PDB entry 8RT4 | electron microscopy, 2.46 A resolution | chains A and B of the 42 polymer chains in the assembly

Chain A:
Name: TrwE protein
From: Escherichia coli
UniProtKB: O50337 (O50337_ECOLX); numbering as in UniProt (aligned over 1-395)
Sequence (395 residues; each row starts with the number of its first residue):
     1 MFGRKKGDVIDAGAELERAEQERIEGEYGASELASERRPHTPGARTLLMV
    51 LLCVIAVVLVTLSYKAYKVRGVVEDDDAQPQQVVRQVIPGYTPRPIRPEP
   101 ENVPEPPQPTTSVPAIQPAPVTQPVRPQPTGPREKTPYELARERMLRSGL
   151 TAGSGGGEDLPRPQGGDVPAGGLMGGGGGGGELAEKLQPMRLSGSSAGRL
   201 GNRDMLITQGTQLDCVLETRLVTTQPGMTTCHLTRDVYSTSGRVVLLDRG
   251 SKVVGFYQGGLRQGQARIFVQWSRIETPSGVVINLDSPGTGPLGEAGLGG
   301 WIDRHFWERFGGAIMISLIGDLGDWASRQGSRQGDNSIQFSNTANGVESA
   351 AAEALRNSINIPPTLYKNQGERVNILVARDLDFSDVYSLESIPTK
Not modelled in the structure: 1-176, 332-348
Disulfide bonds: Cys215-Cys231
Construct notes: conflict Asp335 (Asn in O50337)

Chain B:
Name: TrwF protein
From: Escherichia coli
UniProtKB: O50336 (O50336_ECOLX); numbering as in UniProt (aligned over 1-266)
Sequence (266 residues; numbered 1 to 266; the number before each row is that of its first residue):
     1 MKKLAIVALLASLHAVPALALDVPSSSRYDHRIRYVTYNPADVVQVDTVL
    51 GVATHIMLEEGEQYLTHAFGDSEAYAFARKGRHIFIKPQAELANTNLIVV
   101 TDRRSYKFRLQMRNDRNGAMYELAFRYPDTQARQTREANARAAVEAAFEQ
   151 RVGAYYNLKYMMSGDKDIAPVNAWDDGRFTYFKFSANADLPSIYFVDAEG
   201 NESLVPRTTVGSSNNIIAVHKVNPKWMIRLGNRALAIFNEAYDPNGVPND
   251 TGTASPAVRRVNKGGN
Not modelled in the structure: 1-135
Construct notes: conflict Asp71 (Ile in O50336), Ser72 (Pro in O50336), Glu73 (Lys in O50336), Ala74 (Pro in O50336), Tyr75 (Met in O50336), Ala76 (Pro in O50336), Phe77 (Leu in O50336), Ala78 (Pro in O50336), Arg79 (Gly in O50336), Lys80 (Arg in O50336), Gly81 (Ala in O50336), Arg82 (Gly in O50336), His83 (Ile in O50336), Ile84 (Phe in O50336), Phe85 (Leu in O50336), Ile86 (Ser in O50336), Lys87 (Ser in O50336), Pro88 (Arg in O50336), Gln89 (Thr in O50336)

Interface between chain A and chain B:
Pairs across the interface - 31 pairs, chain A then chain B:
  Val216(A) - Leu190(B)
  Val216(A) - Leu230(B)  hydrophobic
  Leu217(A) - Tyr194(B)  hydrogen bond (backbone-side chain)
  Glu218(A) - Tyr194(B)  hydrogen bond (backbone-side chain)
  Glu218(A) - Leu204(B)
  His232(A) - Arg207(B)
  Thr234(A) - Asp189(B)
  Thr234(A) - Leu190(B)  hydrogen bond (backbone-backbone)
  Arg235(A) - Asp189(B)  salt bridge
  Asp248(A) - Asn214(B)
  Arg249(A) - Ser185(B)  hydrogen bond (side chain-backbone)
  Arg249(A) - Ala186(B)
  Arg249(A) - Ala188(B)  hydrogen bond (side chain-backbone)
  Arg249(A) - Leu190(B)
  Arg249(A) - Thr209(B)
  Arg249(A) - Ser213(B)
  Arg249(A) - Asn214(B)  hydrogen bond (side chain-backbone)
  Arg249(A) - Asn215(B)
  Gly250(A) - Leu190(B)
  Gly250(A) - Arg207(B)
  Gly250(A) - Thr209(B)
  Pro278(A) - Asn214(B)
  Gln369(A) - Tyr194(B)
  Gln369(A) - Glu202(B)  hydrogen bond
  Gln369(A) - Arg229(B)
  Gly370(A) - Tyr194(B)  hydrogen bond (backbone-side chain)
  Gly370(A) - Leu230(B)
  Gly370(A) - Gly231(B)  hydrogen bond (backbone-backbone)
  Glu371(A) - Gly231(B)
  Arg372(A) - Asp189(B)  salt bridge
  Arg372(A) - Leu230(B)
Other interface residues (no listed pair), chain A (17 interface residues in all): Asp214, Thr219, Leu233
Other interface residues (no listed pair), chain B (20 interface residues in all): Phe184, Pro191, Ser192, Val205

In short:
Chain A and chain B form an interface of 17 and 20 residues respectively; the contacts include 9 hydrogen
bonds and 2 salt bridges. Among the polar pairs are Arg235(A)-Asp189(B), Arg372(A)-Asp189(B) and
Leu217(A)-Tyr194(B).
Chain A is TrwE protein and chain B is TrwF protein, both from Escherichia coli; the structure, O-layer
structure (TrwH/VirB7, TrwF/VirB9CTD, TrwE/VirB10CTD) of the outer membrane core complex from the
fully-assembled R388 type ..., was determined by electron microscopy (same publication as 8RT5, 8RT6, 8RT7,
8RT8, 8RT9, 8RTA, 8RTB and 8RTD).
